PDB entry 5DSX | X-ray diffraction, 2.41 A resolution | chain A

Chain A:
Molecule: Histone-lysine N-methyltransferase, H3 lysine-79 specific
From: Homo sapiens
Notes: EC 2.1.1.43
Reference sequence: Q8TEK3 (DOT1L_HUMAN); residue numbers follow UniProt; this construct covers 2-332
Chain sequence (334 residues; numbered 0 to 333; the number before each row is that of its first residue; numbering starts at 0):
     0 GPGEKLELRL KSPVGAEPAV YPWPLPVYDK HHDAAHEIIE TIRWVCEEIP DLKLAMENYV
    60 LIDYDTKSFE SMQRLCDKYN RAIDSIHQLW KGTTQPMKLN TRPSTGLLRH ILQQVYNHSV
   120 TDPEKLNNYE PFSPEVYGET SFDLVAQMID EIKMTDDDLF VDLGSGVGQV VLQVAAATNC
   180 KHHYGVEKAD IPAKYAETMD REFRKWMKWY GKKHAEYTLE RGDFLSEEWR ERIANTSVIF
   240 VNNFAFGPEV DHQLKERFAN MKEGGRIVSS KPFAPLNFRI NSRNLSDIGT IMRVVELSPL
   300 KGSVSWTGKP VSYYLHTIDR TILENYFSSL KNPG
Not modelled in the structure: 0-4, 93-98, 126-128, 301-303, 333
Sequence notes: expression tag (0-1); cloning artifact (333)
Metal / ion sites: K+: Lys52, Leu53, Met55, Asn57
Residues lining bound ligands: 5EW (6'-chloro-1,4-dimethyl-5'-(2-methyl-6-{[4-(methylamino)pyrimidin-2-yl]amino}-1H-indol-1-yl)-3,3'-bipyridin-2(1H)-one): Phe131, Tyr136, Ser140, Leu143, Val144, Met147, Asp161, Gly163, Ser164, Val169, Phe239, Val240, Asn241, Phe243, Val267, Ser268, Ser269, Val310, Ser311, Tyr312
Swiss-Prot annotation at these positions:
  - binding site (S-adenosyl-L-methionine): Tyr136 to Thr139, Phe159 to Gln168, Glu186, Asp222, Phe223
  - modified residue: Ser297 (Phosphoserine)
  - natural variant: Cys45 (C45G: Found in a patient with developmental delay and intellectual disability; uncertain significance), Thr100 (T100M: Found in a patient with developmental delay and intellectual disability), Glu123 (E123K: Found in patients with developmental delay and intellectual disability), Glu129 (E129K: Found in a patient with developmental delay and intellectual disability)
  - mutagenesis: Gly163 to Gly165 (Abolishes methyltransferase activity), Asn241 (N241A/D: Loss of activity), Tyr312 (Y312A: Loss of activity; Y312F: No effect)
Reported in the primary citation:
  - binding site for 5EW: Asn241, Phe243

In short:
Ligands of chain A: compound 5EW. Lys52, Leu53, Met55 and Asn57 form the K+ site. From UniProt: 17
S-adenosyl-L-methionine-binding residues and 5 mutagenesis sites. From the paper: a binding site for 5EW at
Asn241 and Phe243.
Chain A is Histone-lysine N-methyltransferase, H3 lysine-79 specific (Homo sapiens); the structure, Crystal
structure of Dot1L in complex with inhibitor CPD10
[6'-chloro-1,4-dimethyl-5'-(2-methyl-6-((4-(methylamino)pyrimidin-2-yl)amino)-1H-indol-1-yl)-[3,3'-bipyridin]-2(1H)-one],
was determined by X-ray diffraction together with 5DRT, 5DRY and 5DT2 from the same study.
